Entry 8TYS (X-ray diffraction, 2.90 A resolution); this record covers chains B and E of the 6 polymer chains in the assembly.

== Chain B (and E) ==
Molecule: Collagen IV, chain Viking
Source organism: Drosophila melanogaster
Notes: chain E of this document is another copy of the same molecule, construct and numbering; everything in this record applies to it too
UniProt: Q9VMV5 (Q9VMV5_DROME); residues 0-229 here correspond to UniProt positions 1510-1739 (UniProt number = residue number + 1510)
Sequence (230 residues; each row starts with the number of its first residue; numbering starts at 0):
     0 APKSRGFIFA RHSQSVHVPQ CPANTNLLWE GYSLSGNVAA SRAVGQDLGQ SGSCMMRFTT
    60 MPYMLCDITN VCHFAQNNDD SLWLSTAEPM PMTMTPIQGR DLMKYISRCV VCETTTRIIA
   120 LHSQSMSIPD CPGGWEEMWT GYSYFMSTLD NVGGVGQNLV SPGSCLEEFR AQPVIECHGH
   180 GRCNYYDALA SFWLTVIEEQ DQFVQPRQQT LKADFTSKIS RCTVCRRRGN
Disordered / not traced: 0-2, 229 (chain E: 0-2, 228-229)
Cystine bridges: Cys20-Cys111, Cys53-Cys108, Cys65-Cys71, Cys130-Cys224, Cys164-Cys221, Cys176-Cys182
Reported in the primary citation:
  - binding site for chloride ion: Arg181
  - Ca2+ coordination through a water molecule: Asp79

== Interface between chain B and chain E ==
Pairs across the interface (24):
  Met91(B) - Lys211(E)
  Thr92(B) - Thr209(E)
  Met93(B) - Thr209(E)
  Met93(B) - Lys211(E)  hydrogen bond
  Thr94(B) - Gln207(E)
  Thr94(B) - Thr209(E)
  Pro95(B) - Gln207(E)
  Leu148(B) - Asn150(E)  hydrogen bond (backbone-side chain)
  Asp149(B) - Asp149(E)
  Asp149(B) - Asn150(E)
  Asn150(B) - Leu148(E)  hydrogen bond (side chain-backbone)
  Asn150(B) - Asp149(E)
  Asn150(B) - Asn150(E)  hydrogen bond (backbone-side chain)
  Asn150(B) - Val151(E)  hydrogen bond (side chain-backbone)
  Asn150(B) - Gly152(E)  hydrogen bond (side chain-backbone)
  Val151(B) - Asn150(E)  hydrogen bond (backbone-side chain)
  Gly152(B) - Asn150(E)  hydrogen bond (backbone-side chain)
  Asp186(B) - Asp186(E)
  Ala187(B) - Ala187(E)  hydrophobic
  Gln207(B) - Pro95(E)
  Thr209(B) - Thr92(E)  hydrogen bond (side chain-backbone)
  Thr209(B) - Met93(E)
  Thr209(B) - Thr94(E)
  Lys211(B) - Met93(E)  hydrogen bond
Interface residues without a listed pair, chain B (16 interface residues in all): Arg181
Interface residues without a listed pair, chain E (15 interface residues in all): Arg181

== In short ==
The interface between chain B and chain E involves 16 residues on one side and 15 on the other, with 10
hydrogen bonds. Polar contacts include Met93(B)-Lys211(E), Leu148(B)-Asn150(E) and Asn150(B)-Asn150(E). The
paper reports a binding site for chloride ion at Arg181(B); water-mediated Ca2+ coordination by Asp79(B).
Chain B and chain E are both Collagen IV, chain Viking (Drosophila melanogaster); the structure, Adaptive
mechanism of collagen IV scaffold assembly in Drosophila: crystal structure of tissue-extracted NC1 hexamer,
was determined by X-ray diffraction.
